PDB entry 3EJR | X-ray diffraction, 1.27 A resolution | chain A

[Chain A]
Protein: Alpha-mannosidase 2
From: Drosophila melanogaster
Notes: EC 3.2.1.114; fragment: Catalytic domain
Reference sequence: Q24451 (MAN2_DROME); residues 13-1045 here correspond to UniProt positions 76-1108 (UniProt number = residue number + 63)
Amino-acid sequence (1045 residues; row label = number of the first residue in the row):
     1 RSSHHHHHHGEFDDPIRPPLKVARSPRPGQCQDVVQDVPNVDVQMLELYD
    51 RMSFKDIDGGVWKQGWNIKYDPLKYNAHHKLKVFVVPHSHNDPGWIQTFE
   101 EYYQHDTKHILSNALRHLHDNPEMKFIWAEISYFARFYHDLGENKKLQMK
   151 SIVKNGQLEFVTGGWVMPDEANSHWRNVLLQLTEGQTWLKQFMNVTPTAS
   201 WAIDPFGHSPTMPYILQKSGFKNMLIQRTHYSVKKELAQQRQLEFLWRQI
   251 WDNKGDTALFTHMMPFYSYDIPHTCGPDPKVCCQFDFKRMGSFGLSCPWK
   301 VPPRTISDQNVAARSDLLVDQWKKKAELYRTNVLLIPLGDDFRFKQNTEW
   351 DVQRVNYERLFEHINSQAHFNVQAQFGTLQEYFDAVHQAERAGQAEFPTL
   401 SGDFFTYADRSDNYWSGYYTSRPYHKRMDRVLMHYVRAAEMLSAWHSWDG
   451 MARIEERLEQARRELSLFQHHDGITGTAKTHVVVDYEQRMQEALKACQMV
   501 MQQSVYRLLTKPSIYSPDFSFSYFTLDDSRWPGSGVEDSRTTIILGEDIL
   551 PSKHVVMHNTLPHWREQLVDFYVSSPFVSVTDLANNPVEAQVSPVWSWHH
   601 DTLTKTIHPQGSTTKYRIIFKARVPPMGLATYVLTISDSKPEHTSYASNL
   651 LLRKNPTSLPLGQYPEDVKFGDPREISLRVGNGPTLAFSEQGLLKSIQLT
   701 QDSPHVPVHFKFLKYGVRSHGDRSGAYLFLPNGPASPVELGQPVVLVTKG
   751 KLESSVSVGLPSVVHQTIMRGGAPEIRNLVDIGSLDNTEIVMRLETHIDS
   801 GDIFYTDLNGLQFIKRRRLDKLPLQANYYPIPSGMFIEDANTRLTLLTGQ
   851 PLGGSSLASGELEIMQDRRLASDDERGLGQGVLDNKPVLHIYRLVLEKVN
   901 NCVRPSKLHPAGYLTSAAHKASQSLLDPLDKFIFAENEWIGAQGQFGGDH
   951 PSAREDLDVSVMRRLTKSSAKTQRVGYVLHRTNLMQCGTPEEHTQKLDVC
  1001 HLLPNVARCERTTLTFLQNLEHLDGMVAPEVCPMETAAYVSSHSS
Unresolved in the structure: 1-29
Construct notes: expression tag (1-12)
Disulfide bonds: Cys31-Cys1032, Cys275-Cys282, Cys283-Cys297, Cys902-Cys987, Cys1000-Cys1009
Glycans and other covalent adducts: N-acetylglucosamine (NAG) linked to Asn194
Metal / ion sites: Zn2+: His90, Asp92, Asp204, His471 (together with HN4)
Small-molecule neighbours: HN4 (1-(4-tert-butylphenyl)-2-[(1S,2R,5R,8R,8aR)-1,2,8-trihydroxyoctahydroindolizin-5-yl]ethanone): His90, Asp92, Trp95, Asp204, Phe206, Arg228, Tyr267, Tyr269, Asp341, Trp415, His471, Asp472, Thr477, Tyr727, Glu875, Arg876, Gly877

[Overview]
Ligands of chain A: compound HN4. N-acetylglucosamine is covalently linked to Asn194. His90, Asp92, Asp204 and
His471 form the Zn2+ site.
Chain A is Alpha-mannosidase 2 (Drosophila melanogaster); the structure, Golgi alpha-Mannosidase II in complex
with 5-substitued swainsonine analog: (5R)-5-[2'-oxo-2'-(4-tert-butylphenyl)ethyl]-swainsonine, was determined
by X-ray diffraction together with 3EJP, 3EJQ, 3EJS, 3EJT and 3EJU from the same study.
